PDB entry 4LTC | X-ray diffraction, 2.50 A resolution | chains T and U of the 28 polymer chains in the assembly

== Chain T ==
Molecule: Probable proteasome subunit alpha type-7
Source organism: Saccharomyces cerevisiae
Notes: EC 3.4.25.1
Reference sequence: P21242 (PSA7_YEAST); residues -2 to 284 here correspond to UniProt positions 2-288 (UniProt number = residue number + 4)
Amino-acid sequence (287 residues; row label = number of the first residue in the row; numbers below 1 keep their minus sign (Thr-2 is residue -2)):
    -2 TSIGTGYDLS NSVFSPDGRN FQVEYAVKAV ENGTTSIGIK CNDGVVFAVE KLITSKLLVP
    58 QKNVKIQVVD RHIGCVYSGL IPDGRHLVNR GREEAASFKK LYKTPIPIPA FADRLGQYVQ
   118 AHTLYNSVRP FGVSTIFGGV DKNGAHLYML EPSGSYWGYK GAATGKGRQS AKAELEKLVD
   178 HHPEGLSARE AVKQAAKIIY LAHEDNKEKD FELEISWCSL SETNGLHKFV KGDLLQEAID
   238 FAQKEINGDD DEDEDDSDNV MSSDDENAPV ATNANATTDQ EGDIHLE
Not modelled in the structure: -2 to 0, 245-284
UniProt features mapped onto this chain:
  - modified residue: Thr-2 (N-acetylthreonine)

== Chain U ==
Molecule: Proteasome subunit alpha type-1
Source organism: Saccharomyces cerevisiae
Notes: EC 3.4.25.1
Reference sequence: P21243 (PSA1_YEAST); residues -8 to 243 here correspond to UniProt positions 1-252 (UniProt number = residue number + 9)
Amino-acid sequence (252 residues; each row starts with the number of its first residue; numbers below 1 keep their minus sign (Met-8 is residue -8)):
    -8 MSGAAAASAA GYDRHITIFS PEGRLYQVEY AFKATNQTNI NSLAVRGKDC TVVISQKKVP
    52 DKLLDPTTVS YIFCISRTIG MVVNGPIPDA RNAALRAKAE AAEFRYKYGY DMPCDVLAKR
   112 MANLSQIYTQ RAYMRPLGVI LTFVSVDEEL GPSIYKTDPA GYYVGYKATA TGPKQQEITT
   172 NLENHFKKSK IDHINEESWE KVVEFAITHM IDALGTEFSK NDLEVGVATK DKFFTLSAEN
   232 IEERLVAIAE QD
Not modelled in the structure: -8 to 0

== Chain T / chain U interface ==
Pairs across the interface (64):
  Thr2(T) - His6(U)
  Gly3(T) - His6(U)
  Tyr4(T) - Arg5(U)
  Tyr4(T) - His6(U)
  Tyr4(T) - Tyr21(U)
  Ser9(T) - Arg126(U)
  Val10(T) - His6(U)
  Val10(T) - Gln18(U)
  Phe11(T) - Gln18(U)  hydrogen bond (backbone-side chain)
  Phe11(T) - Tyr21(U)
  Phe11(T) - Ala22(U)  hydrophobic
  Phe11(T) - Ala25(U)  hydrophobic
  Phe11(T) - Arg126(U)
  Phe11(T) - Pro127(U)
  Ser12(T) - Tyr21(U)
  Pro13(T) - Tyr21(U)  hydrophobic
  Pro13(T) - Lys24(U)
  Asp14(T) - Lys24(U)
  Gly15(T) - Tyr21(U)
  Gly15(T) - Lys24(U)
  Gly15(T) - Ala25(U)
  Gly15(T) - Gln28(U)
  Lys37(T) - Asp56(U)  salt bridge
  Gln114(T) - Arg82(U)  hydrogen bond (side chain-backbone)
  Gln114(T) - Asn83(U)
  Gln114(T) - Leu86(U)
  Gln117(T) - Pro79(U)
  Gln117(T) - Asp80(U)
  Gln117(T) - Asn83(U)  hydrogen bond
  Gln117(T) - Arg126(U)
  Thr120(T) - Arg126(U)  hydrogen bond (backbone-side chain)
  Leu121(T) - Asn83(U)
  Leu121(T) - Tyr124(U)
  Leu121(T) - Arg126(U)
  Leu121(T) - Leu128(U)  hydrophobic
  Tyr122(T) - Tyr124(U)
  Tyr122(T) - Met125(U)  hydrophobic
  Ser150(T) - Pro79(U)
  Ser152(T) - Ile78(U)
  Ser152(T) - Pro79(U)
  Tyr153(T) - Arg82(U)  hydrogen bond (backbone-side chain)
  Trp154(T) - Leu55(U)  hydrophobic
  Trp154(T) - Thr59(U)
  Trp154(T) - Val60(U)  hydrophobic
  Trp154(T) - Ser61(U)
  Trp154(T) - Tyr62(U)
  Trp154(T) - Ile78(U)  hydrophobic
  Trp154(T) - Arg82(U)
  Gly155(T) - Leu55(U)
  Gly155(T) - Asp56(U)  hydrogen bond (backbone-backbone)
  Gly155(T) - Thr59(U)  hydrogen bond (backbone-side chain)
  Tyr156(T) - Leu54(U)
  Tyr156(T) - Leu55(U)
  Tyr156(T) - Asp56(U)
  Lys157(T) - Lys53(U)
  Lys157(T) - Leu54(U)  hydrogen bond (backbone-backbone)
  Lys157(T) - Leu55(U)
  Gly158(T) - Leu54(U)
  Lys169(T) - Leu54(U)
  Leu172(T) - Leu54(U)  hydrophobic
  Glu173(T) - Asp52(U)
  Glu173(T) - Lys53(U)  salt bridge
  Glu173(T) - Leu54(U)
  Asp177(T) - Lys53(U)  salt bridge
Interface residues without a listed pair, chain T (33 interface residues in all): Arg16, Asp110, Tyr145, Gly151, Val176
Interface residues without a listed pair, chain U (30 interface residues in all): Pro57, Gly129

== Summary ==
Chain T and chain U form an interface of 33 and 30 residues respectively; the contacts include 8 hydrogen
bonds and 3 salt bridges. Polar pairs include Lys37(T)-Asp56(U), Glu173(T)-Lys53(U) and Asp177(T)-Lys53(U).
Chain T is Probable proteasome subunit alpha type-7 and chain U is Proteasome subunit alpha type-1, both from
Saccharomyces cerevisiae; the structure, Crystal structure of yeast 20S proteasome in complex with enone
carmaphycin analogue 6, was determined by X-ray diffraction together with 4HNP, 4HRC and 4HRD from the same
study.
